PDB entry 1EA4 | X-ray diffraction, 2.95 A resolution | chains K and U of the 16 polymer chains in the assembly

# Chain K
Name: Transcriptional repressor copg
Organism: Streptococcus agalactiae
Notes: fragment: dna-binding protein
Reference sequence: P13920 (REPA_STRPN); residues 1-45 here = UniProt positions 1-45
Sequence (45 residues; numbered 1 to 45; the number before each row is that of its first residue):
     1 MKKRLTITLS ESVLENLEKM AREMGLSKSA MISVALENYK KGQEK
Unresolved in the structure: 44-45
Swiss-Prot annotation at these positions:
  - DNA-binding region: Asn16 to Leu36 (H-T-H motif)
  - mutagenesis: Ala30 (A30E: 5-fold increase in plasmid copy number)

# Chain U
Molecule: 22-nt DNA strand
Notes: fragment: 22bp ssdna - first strand
Sequence (22 nucleotides; row label = number of the first residue in the row):
   201 TAACCGTGCA CTCAATGCAA TC
Unresolved in the structure: 201, 222

# Interface between chain K and chain U
Pairs across the interface (9):
  Lys2(K) - DA214(U)  phosphate contact
  Lys2(K) - DA215(U)  phosphate contact
  Arg4(K) - DT216(U)  hydrogen bond to the base
  Arg4(K) - DG217(U)  hydrogen bond to the base
  Ser27(K) - DA215(U)  hydrogen bond to the phosphate
  Ser27(K) - DT216(U)  phosphate contact
  Lys28(K) - DT216(U)  salt bridge to the phosphate
  Ser29(K) - DA215(U)  sugar contact
  Ser29(K) - DT216(U)  hydrogen bond to the phosphate
Other interface residues (no listed pair), chain K (6 interface residues in all): Thr6
Other interface residues (no listed pair), chain U (5 interface residues in all): DA219

# In short
Chain K and chain U form an interface of 6 and 5 residues respectively; the contacts include 4 hydrogen bonds
and 1 salt bridge. Polar pairs include Arg4(K)-DT216(U), Arg4(K)-DG217(U) and Ser27(K)-DA215(U). Curated
annotation (UniProt) lists one mutagenesis site on chain K.
Here chain K is Transcriptional repressor copg (Streptococcus agalactiae) and chain U is a 22-nt DNA strand.
Entry 1EA4 (TRANSCRIPTIONAL REPRESSOR COPG/22bp dsDNA COMPLEX) was determined by X-ray diffraction.
